PDB entry 4JUL | X-ray diffraction, 2.79 A resolution | chains A and F of the 6 polymer chains in the assembly

# Chain A
Protein: Hemagglutinin HA1
Organism: Influenza A virus
Reference sequence: Q00G25 (Q00G25_9INFA); the construct lacks a stretch of the UniProt sequence and is renumbered around it, so the offset changes along the chain: 11-19 = UniProt 17-25; 20-28 = UniProt 27-35; 31-35 = UniProt 36-40; 36-53 = UniProt 42-59; 6 more segments
Amino-acid sequence (329 residues; numbered 5 to 326 plus 9 insertion-coded residues; 2 numbers in that range are skipped by the numbering (no residue carries them; nothing is unmodelled there); the number before each row is that of its first residue; a row labelled like 125A-125B holds insertion residues (125A, then the next letters in order)):
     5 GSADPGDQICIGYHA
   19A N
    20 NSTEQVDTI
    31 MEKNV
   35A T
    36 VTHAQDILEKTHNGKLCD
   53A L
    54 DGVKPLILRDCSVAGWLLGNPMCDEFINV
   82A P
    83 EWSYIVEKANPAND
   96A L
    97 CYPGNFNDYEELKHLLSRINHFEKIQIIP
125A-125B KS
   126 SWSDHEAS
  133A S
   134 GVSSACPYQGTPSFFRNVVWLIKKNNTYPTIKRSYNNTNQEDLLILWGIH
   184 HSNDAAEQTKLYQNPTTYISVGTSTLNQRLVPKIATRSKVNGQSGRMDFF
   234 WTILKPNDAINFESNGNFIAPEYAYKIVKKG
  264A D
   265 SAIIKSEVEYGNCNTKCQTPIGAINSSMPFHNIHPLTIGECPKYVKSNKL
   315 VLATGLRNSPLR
Disordered / not traced: 5-9, 324-326
Construct notes: expression tag (5-10)
Disulfides: Cys-52/Cys-277, Cys-64/Cys-76, Cys-97/Cys-139, Cys-281/Cys-305
Covalent attachments: N-acetylglucosamine (NAG) linked to Asn-34, Asn-169

# Chain F
Protein: Hemagglutinin HA2
Organism: Influenza A virus
Reference sequence: Q00G25 (Q00G25_9INFA); residues 1-176 here correspond to UniProt positions 346-521 (UniProt number = residue number + 345)
Amino-acid sequence (182 residues; row label = number of the first residue in the row):
     1 GLFGAIAGFIEGGWQGMVDGWYGYHHSNEQGSGYAADKESTQKAIDGVTN
    51 KVNSIIDKMNTQFEAVGREFNNLERRIENLNKKMEDGFLDVWTYNAELLV
   101 LMENERTLDFHDSNVKNLYDKVRLQLRDNAKELGNGCFEFYHKCDNECME
   151 SVRNGTYDYPQYSEEARLKREEISGVRSLVPR
Disordered / not traced: 173-182
Construct notes: expression tag (177-182)
Disulfides: Cys-144/Cys-148

# Chain A / chain F interface
Residue-residue contacts (10):
  Ile-28(A) with Asn-50(F); Lys-51(F); Ser-54(F), hydrogen bond (backbone-side chain); Glu-103(F)
  Met-31(A) with Gly-47(F); Asn-50(F), hydrogen bond (backbone-side chain); Lys-51(F); Phe-110(F), hydrophobic
  Glu-32(A) with Asn-50(F)
  Lys-33(A) with Ser-54(F), hydrogen bond
Also at the interface, not in a pair above, chain F (7 interface residues in all): Val-48

# In short
Chain A and chain F form an interface of 4 and 7 residues respectively; the contacts include 3 hydrogen bonds.
Polar pairs include Ile-28(A)/Ser-54(F), Met-31(A)/Asn-50(F) and Lys-33(A)/Ser-54(F). N-acetylglucosamine is
covalently linked to Asn-34(A) and Asn-169(A).
Chain A is Hemagglutinin HA1 and chain F is Hemagglutinin HA2, both from Influenza A virus; the structure,
Crystal structure of H5N1 influenza virus hemagglutinin, clade 2.3.4, was determined by X-ray diffraction.
